7Y9V - chains D and B of the 4 polymer chains in the assembly; structure by electron microscopy, 3.20 A resolution.

# Chain D
Name: nanobody
Organism: Escherichia coli
Notes: antibody fragment or engineered binder
Chain sequence (123 residues; each row starts with the number of its first residue):
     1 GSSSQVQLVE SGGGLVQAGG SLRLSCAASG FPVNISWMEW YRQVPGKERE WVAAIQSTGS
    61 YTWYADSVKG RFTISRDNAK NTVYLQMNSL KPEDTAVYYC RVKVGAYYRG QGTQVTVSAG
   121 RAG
Disordered / not traced: 1-3, 119-123
Cystine bridges: Cys26-Cys100

# Chain B
Name: Auxin efflux carrier component 1
Organism: Arabidopsis thaliana
UniProt: Q9C6B8 (PINI_ARATH); residues 1-622 here = UniProt positions 1-622
Chain sequence (622 residues; row label = number of the first residue in the row):
     1 MITAADFYHV MTAMVPLYVA MILAYGSVKW WKIFTPDQCS GINRFVALFA VPLLSFHFIA
    61 ANNPYAMNLR FLAADSLQKV IVLSLLFLWC KLSRNGSLDW TITLFSLSTL PNTLVMGIPL
   121 LKGMYGNFSG DLMVQIVVLQ CIIWYTLMLF LFEYRGAKLL ISEQFPDTAG SIVSIHVDSD
   181 IMSLDGRQPL ETEAEIKEDG KLHVTVRRSN ASRSDIYSRR SQGLSATPRP SNLTNAEIYS
   241 LQSSRNPTPR GSSFNHTDFY SMMASGGGRN SNFGPGEAVF GSKGPTPRPS NYEEDGGPAK
   301 PTAAGTAAGA GRFHYQSGGS GGGGGAHYPA PNPGMFSPNT GGGGGTAAKG NAPVVGGKRQ
   361 DGNGRDLHMF VWSSSASPVS DVFGGGGGNH HADYSTATND HQKDVKISVP QGNSNDNQYV
   421 EREEFSFGNK DDDSKVLATD GGNNISNKTT QAKVMPPTSV MTRLILIMVW RKLIRNPNSY
   481 SSLFGITWSL ISFKWNIEMP ALIAKSISIL SDAGLGMAMF SLGLFMALNP RIIACGNRRA
   541 AFAAAMRFVV GPAVMLVASY AVGLRGVLLH VAIIQAALPQ GIVPFVFAKE YNVHPDILST
   601 AVIFGMLIAL PITLLYYILL GL
Disordered / not traced: 212-454
Swiss-Prot annotation at these positions:
  - binding site ((indol-3-yl)acetate): Val51, Asn112, Leu114, Tyr145, Ile582, Val583
  - modified residue: Ser209 (Phosphoserine), Ser212 (Phosphoserine), Ser221 (Phosphoserine), Ser225 (Phosphoserine), Thr227 (Phosphothreonine), Ser231 (Phosphoserine), Thr248 (Phosphothreonine), Ser252 (Phosphoserine), Ser253 (Phosphoserine), Ser271 (Phosphoserine), Thr286 (Phosphothreonine), Ser290 (Phosphoserine), Thr302 (Phosphothreonine), Ser317 (Phosphoserine), Ser320 (Phosphoserine), Ser337 (Phosphoserine), Thr340 (Phosphothreonine), Ser374 (Phosphoserine), Ser377 (Phosphoserine), Ser408 (Phosphoserine) and 4 more in UniProt
  - glycosylation: Asn127 (N-linked (GlcNAc...) asparagine)
  - mutagenesis: Val51 (V51A: Strongly reduced ability to bind auxin (e.g. IAA) and impaired auxin efflux carrier activity), Asn112 (N112A: Lost ability to bind auxin (e.g. IAA) and impaired auxin efflux carrier activity), Tyr145 (Y145A: Strongly reduced ability to bind auxin (e.g. IAA) and impaired auxin (e.g. IAA) efflux carrier activity), Arg187 (R187A: Reduced auxin (e.g. IAA) efflux carrier activity), Thr227 (T227A: Non-phosphorylatable, slightly decreased auxin transport activity; when associated with A-248 and A-286; T227D: Phosphomimetic, normal auxin transport activity ...), Ser231 (S231A: Apical-to-basal shift in polar targeting, lost ability to recruit NPY1/MAB4 and NPY5/MEL1 to the plasma membrane, and increased auxin accumulation in the root tips ...), Thr248 (T248A: Non-phosphorylatable, slightly decreased auxin transport activity; when associated with A-227 and A-286; T248D: Phosphomimetic, normal auxin transport activity ...), Ser252 (S252A: Apical-to-basal shift in polar targeting, lost ability to recruit NPY1/MAB4 and NPY5/MEL1 to the plasma membrane, and increased auxin accumulation in the root tips ...), Ser271 (S271A: Non-phosphorylatable, slightly decreased auxin transport activity; when associated with A-231; A-252 and A-290; S271D: Phosphomimetic, normal auxin transport activity ...), Thr286 (T286A: Non-phosphorylatable, slightly decreased auxin transport activity; when associated with A-227 and A-248; T286D: Phosphomimetic, normal auxin transport activity ...), Ser290 (S290A: Apical-to-basal shift in polar targeting, lost ability to recruit NPY1/MAB4 and NPY5/MEL1 to the plasma membrane, and increased auxin accumulation in the root tips ...), Lys472 (K472A: Impaired auxin (e.g. IAA) efflux carrier activity), 3 further mutagenesis entries in UniProt
Small-molecule neighbours: 1H-indol-3-ylacetic acid (IAC): Val46, Val51, Asn112, Val115, Asn478, Ala518, Leu522, Ile582, Val583
From the paper describing this entry:
  - binding site for 1H-indol-3-ylacetic acid: Val51, Asn112, Asn478, Ile582
  - mutagenesis - N112A, I582A: abolished binding to 1H-indol-3-ylacetic acid
  - mutagenesis - V51A (17-fold), Y145A: decreased binding to 1H-indol-3-ylacetic acid
  - mutagenesis - R471A, N478A: decreased expression
  - post-translational modification sites: Thr227, Ser231, Thr248, Ser252, Ser271, Thr286, Ser290 (citing earlier work)

# How chain D and chain B interact
Pairs across the interface (27; chain D residue first):
  Gln5(D) - Ser171(B)
  Gln5(D) - Gly200(B)
  Val6(D) - Ile196(B)
  Gln7(D) - Ile196(B)
  Gln7(D) - Lys197(B)  hydrogen bond (side chain-backbone)
  Gln7(D) - Glu198(B)
  Leu8(D) - Ile196(B)  hydrophobic
  Pro32(D) - Asp167(B)
  Tyr41(D) - Glu193(B)  hydrogen bond
  Trp51(D) - Glu191(B)
  Arg101(D) - Glu191(B)  salt bridge
  Arg101(D) - Glu193(B)  salt bridge
  Ala106(D) - Gln164(B)
  Ala106(D) - Phe165(B)  hydrophobic
  Ala106(D) - Thr192(B)
  Tyr107(D) - Glu191(B)
  Tyr107(D) - Thr192(B)
  Tyr107(D) - Glu193(B)
  Tyr107(D) - Ala194(B)  hydrogen bond (backbone-backbone)
  Tyr108(D) - Phe165(B)  hydrophobic
  Tyr108(D) - Thr168(B)  hydrogen bond
  Tyr108(D) - Ala194(B)  hydrophobic
  Arg109(D) - Glu193(B)  salt bridge
  Arg109(D) - Ala194(B)  hydrogen bond (backbone-backbone)
  Arg109(D) - Glu195(B)  salt bridge
  Arg109(D) - Ile196(B)  hydrogen bond (backbone-backbone)
  Gln111(D) - Ile196(B)
Other interface residues (no listed pair), chain D (16 interface residues in all): Arg49, Val104, Gly105
Other interface residues (no listed pair), chain B (16 interface residues in all): Asp199, Arg207

# In short
The chain D/chain B interface involves 16 residues from each chain; the contacts include 6 hydrogen bonds and
4 salt bridges. Polar contacts include Arg101(D)-Glu191(B), Arg101(D)-Glu193(B) and Arg109(D)-Glu193(B). From
the paper: a binding site for 1H-indol-3-ylacetic acid at Val51(B), Asn112(B) and Asn478(B) among others;
N112A and I582A of chain B abolish binding to 1H-indol-3-ylacetic acid; 6 substitutions were tested in all.
Here chain D is nanobody (Escherichia coli) and chain B is Auxin efflux carrier component 1 (Arabidopsis
thaliana). Entry 7Y9V (Structure of the auxin exporter PIN1 in Arabidopsis thaliana in the IAA-bound state)
was determined by electron microscopy (same publication as 7Y9T and 7Y9U).
